Entry 7KEE (X-ray diffraction, 3.45 A resolution); this record covers chains C and K of the 13 polymer chains in the assembly.

== Chain C ==
Molecule: DNA-directed RNA polymerase II subunit RPB3
Organism: Saccharomyces cerevisiae (strain ATCC 204508 / S288c)
Reference sequence: P16370 (RPB3_YEAST); residues 1-318 here = UniProt positions 1-318
Sequence (318 residues; each row starts with the number of its first residue):
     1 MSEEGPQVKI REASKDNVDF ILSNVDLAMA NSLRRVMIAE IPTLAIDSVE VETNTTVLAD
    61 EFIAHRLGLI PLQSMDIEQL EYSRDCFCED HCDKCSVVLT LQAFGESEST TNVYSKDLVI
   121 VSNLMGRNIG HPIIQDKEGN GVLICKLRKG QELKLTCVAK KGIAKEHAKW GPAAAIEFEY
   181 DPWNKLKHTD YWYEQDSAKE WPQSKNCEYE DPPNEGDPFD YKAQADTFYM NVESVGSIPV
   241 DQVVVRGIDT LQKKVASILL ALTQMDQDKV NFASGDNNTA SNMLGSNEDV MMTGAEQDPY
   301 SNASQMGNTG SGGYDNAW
Disordered / not traced: 1-2, 269-318
Bound ions: Zn2+: Cys86, Cys88, Cys92, Cys95
Curated features (UniProtKB/Swiss-Prot):
  - binding site (Zn(2+)): Cys86, Cys88, Cys92, Cys95
  - modified residue: Ser2 (N-acetylserine)
  - natural variant: Ala30 (A30D: In mutant RPB3-1)
  - mutagenesis: Lys9 (K9E: Transcript termination readthrough)

== Chain K ==
Molecule: DNA-directed RNA polymerase II subunit RPB11
Organism: Saccharomyces cerevisiae (strain ATCC 204508 / S288c)
Reference sequence: P38902 (RPB11_YEAST); residues 1-120 here = UniProt positions 1-120
Sequence (120 residues; numbered 1 to 120; the number before each row is that of its first residue):
     1 MNAPDRFELF LLGEGESKLK IDPDTKAPNA VVITFEKEDH TLGNLIRAEL LNDRKVLFAA
    61 YKVEHPFFAR FKLRIQTTEG YDPKDALKNA CNSIINKLGA LKTNFETEWN LQTLAADDAF
Disordered / not traced: 115-120
Curated features (UniProtKB/Swiss-Prot):
  - mutagenesis: Glu108 (E108G/V: Transcript termination readthrough; E108K: Transcript termination readthrough. Lethal), Leu111 (L111P: Transcript termination readthrough), Leu114 (L114P: Transcript termination readthrough)

== Chain C / chain K interface ==
Pairs across the interface - 65 pairs, chain C then chain K:
  Glu3(C) with Asn104(K), hydrogen bond (backbone-side chain)
  Glu4(C) with Ala100(K); Asn104(K)
  Pro6(C) with Lys97(K); Leu101(K), hydrophobic; Asn104(K)
  Gln7(C) with Asn104(K)
  Val8(C) with Leu101(K), hydrophobic; Phe105(K), hydrophobic; Glu108(K)
  Lys9(C) with Glu108(K)
  Ile10(C) with Phe105(K), hydrophobic; Glu108(K); Gln112(K), hydrogen bond (backbone-side chain)
  Ala13(C) with Thr113(K); Leu114(K)
  Ser14(C) with Leu114(K)
  Lys15(C) with Leu114(K)
  Val18(C) with Trp109(K), hydrophobic
  Leu22(C) with Leu101(K), hydrophobic
  Asp26(C) with Asn52(K)
  Ala28(C) with Asn44(K); Leu45(K); Ala48(K), hydrophobic
  Met29(C) with Leu45(K); Lys97(K)
  Asn31(C) with Asn44(K)
  Ser32(C) with Thr41(K), hydrogen bond (side chain-backbone); Leu45(K)
  Arg35(C) with Asp39(K), salt bridge; Thr41(K), hydrogen bond
  Val36(C) with Thr41(K)
  Glu40(C) with Thr41(K)
  Arg84(C) with Leu11(K)
  Ile163(C) with Phe10(K), hydrophobic
  Lys165(C) with Arg6(K), hydrogen bond (backbone-side chain); Leu9(K)
  Glu166(C) with Arg6(K), hydrogen bond (backbone-side chain); Phe7(K); Phe10(K)
  Val240(C) with Trp109(K), hydrophobic
  Asp241(C) with Trp109(K), hydrogen bond
  Val244(C) with Phe105(K), hydrophobic
  Val245(C) with Lys102(K); Phe105(K), hydrophobic
  Ile248(C) with Leu98(K); Leu101(K), hydrophobic; Lys102(K)
  Asp249(C) with Lys102(K), salt bridge
  Leu251(C) with Leu42(K), hydrophobic
  Gln252(C) with Ile95(K); Leu98(K); Lys102(K), hydrogen bond
  Lys254(C) with Glu38(K), salt bridge; Leu42(K)
  Val255(C) with Leu42(K), hydrophobic; Ile95(K), hydrophobic
  Ile258(C) with Lys18(K); Leu19(K), hydrophobic; Phe35(K), hydrophobic; Leu42(K), hydrophobic
  Leu259(C) with Asn92(K)
  Leu262(C) with Ile21(K), hydrophobic; Leu87(K), hydrophobic
  Met265(C) with Ile21(K), hydrophobic
Also at the interface, not in a pair above, chain C (42 interface residues in all): Arg11, Glu12, His167, Ala261
Also at the interface, not in a pair above, chain K (38 interface residues in all): His40, Glu49, Lys88, Cys91, Ile94, Glu106

== In short ==
The interface between chain C and chain K involves 42 residues on one side and 38 on the other; the contacts
include 8 hydrogen bonds and 3 salt bridges. Polar contacts include Arg35(C)-Asp39(K), Asp249(C)-Lys102(K) and
Lys254(C)-Glu38(K).
Here chain C is DNA-directed RNA polymerase II subunit RPB3 and chain K is DNA-directed RNA polymerase II
subunit RPB11, both from Saccharomyces cerevisiae (strain ATCC 204508 / S288c). Entry 7KEE (RNA polymerase II
elongation complex with unnatural base dTPT3, rNaMTP bound to E-site) was determined by X-ray diffraction
(same publication as 7KED and 7KEF).
